PDB entry 6H2Y | X-ray diffraction, 2.65 A resolution | chains D and H of the 3 polymer chains in the assembly

== Chain D ==
Molecule: Lipoprotein GNA1870
From: Neisseria meningitidis
UniProtKB: Q19KF7 (Q19KF7_NEIME); residues 12-261 here correspond to UniProt positions 32-281 (UniProt number = residue number + 20)
Amino-acid sequence (275 residues; each row starts with the number of its first residue; numbering starts at 0):
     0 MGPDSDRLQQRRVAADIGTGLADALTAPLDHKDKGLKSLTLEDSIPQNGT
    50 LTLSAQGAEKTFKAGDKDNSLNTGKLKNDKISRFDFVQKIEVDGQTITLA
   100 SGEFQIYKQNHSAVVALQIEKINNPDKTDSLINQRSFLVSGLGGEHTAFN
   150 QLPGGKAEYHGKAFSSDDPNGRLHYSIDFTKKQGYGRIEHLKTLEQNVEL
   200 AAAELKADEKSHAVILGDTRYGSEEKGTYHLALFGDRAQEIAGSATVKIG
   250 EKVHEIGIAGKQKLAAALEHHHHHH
Disordered / not traced: 0-19, 91-93, 153-155, 195-196, 221-224, 263-274
Differences from the reference sequence: initiating methionine (0); expression tag (1-11, 262-274)

== Chain H ==
Molecule: Heavy chain
From: Homo sapiens
Amino-acid sequence (224 residues; numbered 1 to 224; the number before each row is that of its first residue):
     1 EVQLVQSGAEVKKPGSSVKVSCKASGGTVIDYPITWVRQAPGQGLEWVGG
    51 FVPLFRTSNYGQKFQGRVTITADKSTSTASMELNSLTSEDTAIYYCARGD
   101 TAMGPFDYWGQGTLVTVSSASTKGPSVFPLAPSSKSTSGGTAALGCLVKD
   151 YFPEPVTVSWNSGALTSGVHTFPAVLQSSGLYSLSSVVTVPSSSLGTQTY
   201 ICNVNHKPSNTKVDKRVEPKSCDK
Disordered / not traced: 137-139, 223-224
Cystine bridges: C22-C96, C146-C202

== Interface between chain D and chain H ==
Pairs across the interface (18; chain D residue first):
  S53(D) with L54(H)
  A54(D) with D100(H)
  Q55(D) with Y32(H), hydrogen bond (backbone-side chain); D100(H), hydrogen bond (backbone-backbone)
  G56(D) with D31(H); Y32(H)
  E58(D) with L54(H); R56(H), salt bridge
  R82(D) with T101(H)
  D84(D) with L54(H); T101(H); A102(H), hydrogen bond (side chain-backbone)
  F85(D) with L54(H)
  V86(D) with L54(H), hydrophobic
  S100(D) with F55(H)
  E102(D) with T101(H)
  E119(D) with M103(H)
  L130(D) with F55(H), hydrophobic
Other interface residues (no listed pair), chain D (17 interface residues in all): T51, F83, K88, K120
Other interface residues (no listed pair), chain H (10 interface residues in all): I30
Interface features reported in the paper:
  - specific contacts: S53(D)-L54(H), Q55(D)-Y32(H), Q55(D)-D100(H) (hydrogen bond), G56(D)-D31(H), G56(D)-Y32(H), E58(D)-R56(H), R82(D)-T101(H), D84(D)-T101(H), D84(D)-A102(H), V86(D)-L54(H), S100(D)-F55(H)
  - epitope / paratope residues, chain D: S53(D), Q55(D), G56(D), E58(D), R82(D), D84(D), V86(D), S100(D)
  - epitope / paratope residues, chain H: D31(H), Y32(H), L54(H), F55(H), R56(H), D100(H), T101(H), A102(H)

== Summary ==
17 residues of chain D face 10 of chain H across their interface, with 3 hydrogen bonds and 1 salt bridge.
Polar pairs include E58(D)-R56(H), Q55(D)-Y32(H) and D84(D)-A102(H). The paper describes contacts between
S53(D) and L54(H), Q55(D) and Y32(H) and G56(D) and D31(H) among others; a hydrogen bond between Q55(D) and
D100(H). The paper reports epitope/paratope residues S53(D), Q55(D) and D31(H) among others.
Chain D is Lipoprotein GNA1870 (Neisseria meningitidis) and chain H is Heavy chain (Homo sapiens); the
structure, human Fab 1E6 bound to fHbp variant 3 from Neisseria meningitidis serogroup B, was determined by
X-ray diffraction.
